PDB entry 2RLN | X-ray diffraction, 1.85 A resolution | chains S and E

Chain S:
Name: Ribonuclease
Sequence (16 residues; each row starts with the number of its first residue):
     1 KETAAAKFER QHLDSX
Modified / non-standard residues: Leu13 (norleucine; NLE); NH2 (amino group) at position 16

Chain E:
Name: Ribonuclease S (S-protein)
Organism: Bos taurus
Notes: EC 3.1.27.5
UniProt: P00656 (RNP_BOVIN); residues 16-124 here correspond to UniProt positions 42-150 (UniProt number = residue number + 26)
Sequence (109 residues; each row starts with the number of its first residue):
    16 STSAASSSNY CNQMMKSRNL TKDRCKPVNT FVHESLADVQ AVCSQKNVAC KNGQTNCYQS
    76 YSTMSITDCR ETGSSKYPNC AYKTTQANKH IIVACEGNPY VPVHFDASV
Not modelled in the structure: 16-20
Cystine bridges: Cys26-Cys84, Cys40-Cys95, Cys58-Cys110, Cys65-Cys72

Chain S / chain E interface:
Pairs across the interface - 31 pairs, chain S then chain E:
  Ala5(S) - Val116(E)  hydrophobic
  Ala5(S) - Pro117(E)
  Phe8(S) - Pro117(E)
  Phe8(S) - Val118(E)
  Phe8(S) - His119(E)
  Phe8(S) - Phe120(E)
  Glu9(S) - Arg33(E)  hydrogen bond (backbone-side chain)
  Glu9(S) - Leu51(E)
  Arg10(S) - Arg33(E)  hydrogen bond (backbone-side chain)
  Arg10(S) - Asn34(E)
  Arg10(S) - Leu35(E)
  Gln11(S) - Leu35(E)
  Gln11(S) - Lys41(E)
  Gln11(S) - Asn44(E)  hydrogen bond (backbone-side chain)
  Gln11(S) - Thr45(E)
  Gln11(S) - Phe46(E)
  His12(S) - Asn44(E)  hydrogen bond
  His12(S) - Thr45(E)  hydrogen bond (side chain-backbone)
  His12(S) - Phe46(E)
  His12(S) - Val47(E)  hydrogen bond (backbone-backbone)
  Leu13(S) - Arg33(E)  hydrogen bond (backbone-side chain)
  Leu13(S) - Val47(E)
  Leu13(S) - Glu49(E)
  Leu13(S) - Leu51(E)
  Leu13(S) - Val54(E)
  Asp14(S) - Tyr25(E)  hydrogen bond
  Asp14(S) - Met29(E)
  Asp14(S) - Val47(E)  hydrogen bond (backbone-backbone)
  Asp14(S) - His48(E)  salt bridge
  Ser15(S) - Glu49(E)  hydrogen bond (side chain-backbone)
  Ser15(S) - Leu51(E)
Other interface residues (no listed pair), chain S (10 interface residues in all): Ala4
Other interface residues (no listed pair), chain E (22 interface residues in all): Ser50, Gln55, Val108

Summary:
Chain S and chain E form an interface of 10 and 22 residues respectively, with 10 hydrogen bonds and 1 salt
bridge. Polar contacts include Asp14(S)-His48(E), Glu9(S)-Arg33(E) and Arg10(S)-Arg33(E).
Here chain S is Ribonuclease and chain E is Ribonuclease S (S-protein) (Bos taurus). Entry 2RLN (Thermodynamic
and structural consequences of changing A sulphur atom to a methylene group in the M13NLE ...) was determined
by X-ray diffraction.
